Entry 9QT5 (electron microscopy, 3.13 A resolution); this record covers chains M and 1 of the 30 polymer chains in the assembly.

# Chain M
Name: Large ribosomal subunit protein uL16
Source organism: Streptomyces fradiae ATCC 10745
UniProtKB: A0A1Y2NNE1 (A0A1Y2NNE1_STRFR); numbering as in UniProt (aligned over 1-139)
Amino-acid sequence (139 residues; each row starts with the number of its first residue):
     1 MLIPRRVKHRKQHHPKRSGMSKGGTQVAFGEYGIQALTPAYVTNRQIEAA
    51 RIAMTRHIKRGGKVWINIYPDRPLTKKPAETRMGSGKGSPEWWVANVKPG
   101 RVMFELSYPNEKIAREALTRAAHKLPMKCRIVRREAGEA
Not modelled in the structure: 138-139

# Chain 1
Molecule: 23S rRNA
Source organism: Streptomyces fradiae ATCC 10745
Sequence (3119 nucleotides; numbered 1 to 3119; the number before each row is that of its first residue):
     1 GGCCAAGUUUAUAAGGGCGCACGGUGGAUGCCUUGGCACCAGGAACCGAU
    51 GAAGGACGUGGGAGGCCGCGAUAGGCCCCGGGGAGCUGUCAACCGAGCUU
   101 UGAUCCGGGGGUGUCCGAAUGGGGAAACCCGGCAGUCGUCAUGGGCUGUC
   151 ACCCACUGCUGAACACAUAGGCAGUGUGGAGGGAACGAGGGGAAGUGAAA
   201 CAUCUCAGUACCCUCAGGAAGAGAAAACAACCGUGAUUCCGGGAGUAGUG
   251 GCGAGCGAAACCGGAUGAGGCCAAACCGUAUGCGUGUGAUACCCGGCAGG
   301 GGUUGCGCAUGCGGGGUUGUGGGAUCUCUCUUUCACGGUCUGCCGGCCGU
   351 GAGACGAGUCAGAAACCGUUGAUGUAGGCGAAGGACAUGCGAAAGGUCCG
   401 GCGUAGAGGGUAAGACCCCCGUAGCUGAAACAUUGACGGCUCGUUUGAGA
   451 GACACCCAAGUAGCACGGGGCCCGAGAAAUCCCGUGUGAAUCUGGCGGGA
   501 CCACCCGCUAAGCCUAAAUAUUCCCUGGUGACCGAUAGCGGAUAGUACCG
   551 UGAGGGAAUGGUGAAAAGUACCGCGGGAGCGGAGUGAAAUAGUACCUGAA
   601 ACCGUGUGCCUACAAGCCGUGGGAGCGUCGGACAUGCUUUGCAUGUCUCG
   651 UGACUGCGUGCCUUUUGAAGAAUGAGCCUGCGAGUUUGCGGUGCGUUGCG
   701 AGGUUAACCCGUGUGGGGAAGCCGUAGCGAAAGCGAGUCCGAAUAGGGCG
   751 AUCGAGUAGCGCGCUCAAGACCCGAAGCGGAGUGAUCUAGCCAUGGGCAG
   801 GUUGAAGCGGAGGUAAGACUUCGUGGAGGACCGAACCCACCAGGGUUGAA
   851 AACCUGGGGGAUGACCUGUGGUUAGGGGUGAAAGGCCAAUCAAACUCCGU
   901 GAUAGCUGGUUCUCCCCGAAAUGCAUUUAGGUGCAGCGUCGUGUGUUUCU
   951 UGCCGGAGGUAGAGCACUGGAUAGGCGAUGGGCCCUACCGGGUUACUGAC
  1001 CUUAGCCAAACUCCGAAUGCCGGUAAGUGAGAGCGCGGCAGUGAGACUGU
  1051 GGGGGAUAAGCUCCAUGGUCGAGAGGGAAACAGCCCAGAGCAUCGACUAA
  1101 GGCCCCUAAGCGUACGCUAAGUGGGAAAGGAUGUGGAGUCGCAGAGACAA
  1151 CCAGGAGGUUGGCUUAGAAGCAGCCACCCUUGAAAGAGUGCGUAAUAGCU
  1201 CACUGGUCAAGUGAUUCCGCGCCGACAAUGUAGCGGGGCUCAAGCGUACC
  1251 GCCGAAGUCGUGUCAUUGCAGCAUAAGCCCCAACGGGUGCUGUGAUGGGU
  1301 AGGGGAGCGUCGUGUGCCGGGUGAAGCAGCCGCGGAAGCGAGUUGUGGAC
  1351 GGUUCACGAGUGAGAAUGCAGGCAUGAGUAGCGAUACACACGUGAGAAAC
  1401 GUGUGCGCCGAUUGACUAAGGGUUCCUGGGUCAAGCUGAUCUGCCCAGGG
  1451 UAAGUCGGGACCUAAGGCGAGGCCGACAGGCGUAGUCGAUGGACAACCGG
  1501 UUGAUAUUCCGGUACCCGCUUUGAAGCGCCAGCGCUGAACCCAGCGAUGC
  1551 UAAGCCCGUGAAACCGCCGUGUGCGUCUUCGGACAAGCACGGAGUGGUGG
  1601 AGCCGGUGGCCCAGACUGGUAGUAGGUGAGCGAUGGGGUGACGCAGGAAG
  1651 GUAGUCCAGCCCGGGCGGUGGUUGUCCCGGGGUAAGGGUGUAGGCCGUGU
  1701 GGUAGGCAAAUCCGUCACACGUUAAGGCUGAGACCUGAUGCCGAGCCGAU
  1751 UGUGGUGAAGUGGAUGAUCCUAUGCUGUCGAGAAAAGCCUCUAGCGAGUU
  1801 UCAUGGCGGCCCGUACCCUAAACCGACUCAGGUGGUCAGGUAGAGAAUAC
  1851 CGAGGCGUUCGGGUGAACUAUGGUUAAGGAACUCGGCAAAAUGCCCCCGU
  1901 AACUUCGGGAGAAGGGGGGCCACUUCUGGUGAUCACUCUUGCAGUGUGAG
  1951 CUGGGGGUGGCCGCAGAGACCAGCGAGAAGCGACUGUUUACUAAAAACAC
  2001 AGGUCCGUGCGAAGCCGUAAGGCGAUGUAUACGGACUGACGCCUGCCCGG
  2051 UGCUGGAACGUUAAGGGGACCGGUUAGCUUGGAUUCGUCCGGGCGAAGCU
  2101 GAGAACUUAAGCGCCAGUAAACGGCGGUGGUAACUAUAACCAUCCUAAGG
  2151 UAGCGAAAUUCCUUGUCGGGUAAGUUCCGACCUGCACGAAUGGCGUAACG
  2201 ACUUCUCGACUGUCUCAACCAUAGGCCCGGUGAAAUUGCACUACGAGUAA
  2251 AGAUGCUCGUUUCGCGCAGCAGGACGGAAAGACCCCGGGACCUUUACUAC
  2301 AGUUUGAUAUUGGUGUUCGGUUCGGCUUGUGUAGGAUAGGUGGGAGACUG
  2351 UGAAACUGUGACGCCAGUCAUGGUGGAGUCGUCGUUGAAAUACCACUCUG
  2401 GUCGUGCUGGAUGUCUAACCUGGGUCCGUGAUCCGGAUCAGGGACAGUGU
  2451 CUGAUGGGUAGUUUAACUGGGGCGGUUGCCUCCUAAAGGGUAACGGAGGC
  2501 GCCCAAAGGUUCCCUCAGCCUGGUUGGCAAUCAGGUGUUGAGUGUAAGUG
  2551 CACAAGGGAGCUUGACUGUGAGACCGACGGGUCGAGCAGGGACGAAAGUC
  2601 GGGACUAGUGAUCCGGCGGUGGCUUGUGGAAGCGCCGUCGCUCAACGGAU
  2651 AAAAGGUACCCCGGGGAUAACAGGCUGAUCUUCCCCAAGAGUCCAUAUCG
  2701 ACGGGAUGGUUUGGCACCUCGAUGUCGGCUCGUCGCAUCCUGGGGCUGGA
  2751 GUCGGUCCCAAGGGUUGGGCUGUUCGCCCAUUAAAGCGGUACGCGAGCUG
  2801 GGUUUAGAACGUCGUGAGACAGUUCGGUCCCUAUCCGCUGCGCGCGCAGG
  2851 AACAUUGAGAAGGGCUGUCCCUAGUACGAGAGGACCGGGACGGACGAACC
  2901 UCUGGUGUGCCAGUUGUUCUGCCAAGGGCAUGGCUGGUUGGCUACGUUCG
  2951 GGAGGGAUAACCGCUGAAAGCAUCUAAGCGGGAAGCCUGCUUCGAGAUGA
  3001 GUGUUCCCACCUCCUUGAGAGGGUAAGGCUCCCAGUAGACGACUGGGUUG
  3051 AUAGGCCGGAUAUGGAAGCCCAGUGAUGGGUGGAGUUGACCGGUACUAAU
  3101 AGGCCGAGGGCUUGUCCUC
Not modelled in the structure: 1-4, 279-311, 333-353, 629-647, 753-754, 806-825, 973-1003, 1029-1031, 1132-1220, 1270-1291, 1519-1630, 1721-1726, 1745-1756, 1795-1806, 2076-2096, 2126-2145, 2279-2281, 2317-2410, 2523-2531, 2721-2723, 2970, 3012-3020, 3100-3104, 3114-3119

# How chain M and chain 1 interact
Pairs across the interface (86):
  Pro4(M) with A971(1), phosphate contact
  Arg5(M) with G970(1), salt bridge to the phosphate; A971(1), salt bridge to the phosphate
  Arg6(M) with G970(1), sugar contact
  Lys8(M) with U968(1), base contact; G969(1), sugar contact
  His9(M) with A1010(1), hydrogen bond to the base
  Lys11(M) with A1009(1), hydrogen bond to the base; A1010(1), hydrogen bond to the base; G2496(1), phosphate contact; A2497(1), phosphate contact
  His13(M) with A1009(1), hydrogen bond to the base; G1053(1), salt bridge to the phosphate
  His14(M) with G1055(1), base contact; U1057(1), salt bridge to the phosphate
  Lys16(M) with A961(1), phosphate contact; G962(1), salt bridge to the phosphate; G1052(1), salt bridge to the phosphate
  Arg17(M) with U1057(1), hydrogen bond to the sugar
  Lys22(M) with A963(1), phosphate contact; G964(1), hydrogen bond to the base; C1007(1), phosphate contact; A1008(1), salt bridge to the phosphate
  Gly23(M) with C1006(1), phosphate contact
  Gly24(M) with G1005(1), sugar contact; C1006(1), hydrogen bond to the phosphate
  Phe29(M) with U972(1), base contact
  Tyr41(M) with U1057(1), hydrogen bond to the base
  Arg45(M) with G2703(1), salt bridge to the phosphate
  Gln46(M) with G2703(1), phosphate contact; G2704(1), hydrogen bond to the phosphate
  Ala49(M) with C2702(1), sugar contact; G2703(1), sugar contact
  Arg56(M) with A2688(1), sugar contact
  Asn67(M) with G1005(1), base contact
  Tyr69(M) with A971(1), sugar contact
  Asp71(M) with G970(1), sugar contact
  Arg72(M) with C1007(1), sugar contact; A1008(1), sugar contact
  Thr75(M) with G1055(1), phosphate contact; A1056(1), sugar contact
  Lys76(M) with A1056(1), phosphate contact
  Lys77(M) with A1056(1), hydrogen bond to the phosphate
  Glu80(M) with U2712(1), hydrogen bond to the sugar; G2713(1), sugar contact
  Thr81(M) with G2714(1), sugar contact
  Arg82(M) with G2470(1), salt bridge to the phosphate; G2471(1), hydrogen bond to the base; G2714(1), phosphate contact; C2715(1), phosphate contact
  Met83(M) with G1054(1), base contact; G1055(1), sugar contact; A1058(1), base contact; A1059(1), base contact; G2469(1), base contact; G2714(1), hydrogen bond to the sugar; C2715(1), phosphate contact
  Gly84(M) with G2469(1), base contact; C2494(1), sugar contact; G2495(1), phosphate contact
  Ser85(M) with C2494(1), hydrogen bond to the sugar; G2495(1), phosphate contact
  Gly86(M) with C2494(1), phosphate contact; G2495(1), hydrogen bond to the phosphate; G2496(1), phosphate contact
  Lys87(M) with G1054(1), salt bridge to the phosphate; G1055(1), salt bridge to the phosphate; G2495(1), phosphate contact; G2496(1), hydrogen bond to the phosphate
  Gly88(M) with G1055(1), hydrogen bond to the phosphate
  Trp92(M) with U1057(1), phosphate contact
  Arg101(M) with C1006(1), hydrogen bond to the sugar; C1007(1), sugar contact
  Arg120(M) with A2687(1), salt bridge to the phosphate; A2688(1), salt bridge to the phosphate
  His123(M) with C2686(1), hydrogen bond to the sugar; G2703(1), hydrogen bond to the base
  Lys124(M) with C2686(1), hydrogen bond to the base; C2702(1), base contact; G2703(1), hydrogen bond to the sugar; G2704(1), sugar contact
  Leu125(M) with G2704(1), sugar contact
  Pro126(M) with G2704(1), phosphate contact; G2705(1), phosphate contact
  Lys128(M) with A1128(1), salt bridge to the phosphate; G1129(1), salt bridge to the phosphate
Also at the interface, not in a pair above, chain M (50 interface residues in all): Gln12, Ser18, Ala28, Ala40, Trp65, Ile66, Leu74
Also at the interface, not in a pair above, chain 1 (47 interface residues in all): A1004, C1011, G1130, U2484

# Overview
50 residues of chain M face 47 of chain 1 across their interface, with 22 hydrogen bonds and 15 salt bridges.
Polar contacts include His9(M)-A1010(1), Lys11(M)-A1009(1) and Lys11(M)-A1010(1).
Chain M is Large ribosomal subunit protein uL16 and chain 1 is 23S rRNA, both from Streptomyces fradiae ATCC
10745; the structure, Structure of the 50S ribosomal subunit from the antibiotic-producing bacterium
Streptomyces fradiae, was determined by electron microscopy.
